5HSI - chains A and B; structure by X-ray diffraction, 1.73 A resolution.

== Chain A (and B) ==
Molecule: Putative decarboxylase
Organism: Lactobacillus brevis
Notes: EC 4.1.1.25; chain B of this document is another copy of the same molecule, construct and numbering; everything in this record applies to it too
UniProt: J7GQ11 (J7GQ11_LACBR); residue numbers follow UniProt; this construct covers 1-626
Amino-acid sequence (634 residues; each row starts with the number of its first residue):
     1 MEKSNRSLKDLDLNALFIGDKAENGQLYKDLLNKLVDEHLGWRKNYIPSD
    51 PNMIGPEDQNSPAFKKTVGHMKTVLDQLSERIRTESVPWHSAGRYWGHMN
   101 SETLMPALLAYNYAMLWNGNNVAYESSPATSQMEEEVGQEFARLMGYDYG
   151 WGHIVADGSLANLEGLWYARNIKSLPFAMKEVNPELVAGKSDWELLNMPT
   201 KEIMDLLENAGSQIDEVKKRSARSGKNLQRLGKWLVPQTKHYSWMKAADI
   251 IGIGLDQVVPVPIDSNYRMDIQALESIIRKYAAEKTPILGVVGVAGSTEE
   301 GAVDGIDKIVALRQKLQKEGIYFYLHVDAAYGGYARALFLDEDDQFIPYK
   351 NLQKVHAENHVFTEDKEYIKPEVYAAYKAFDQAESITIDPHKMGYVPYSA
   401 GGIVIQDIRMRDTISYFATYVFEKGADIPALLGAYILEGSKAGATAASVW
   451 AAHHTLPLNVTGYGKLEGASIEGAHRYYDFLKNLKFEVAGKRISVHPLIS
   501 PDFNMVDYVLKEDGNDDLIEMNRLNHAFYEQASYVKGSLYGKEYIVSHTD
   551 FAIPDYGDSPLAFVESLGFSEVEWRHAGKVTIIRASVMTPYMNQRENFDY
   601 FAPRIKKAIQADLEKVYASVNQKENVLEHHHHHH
Not modelled in the structure: 1-6, 419-430, 621-634 (chain B: 1-5, 46-48, 418-430, 619-634)
Differences from the reference sequence: expression tag (627-634)
Reported in the primary citation:
  - conformationally variable residues (order/disorder transition): Ser415 to Leu431
  - mutagenesis - Y420A, Y420F: abolished catalytic activity
  - mutagenesis - H241N, H241Q, Y398A, S586G, S586T: decreased catalytic activity on tyrosine
  - mutagenesis - H98A, S101A, G296F, Y331A, H391A, P397A: decreased catalytic activity
  - specificity-determining residues: Val294 to Glu299
  - mutagenesis - S586A (2-fold): increased catalytic activity
  - mutagenesis - H241A, H241D, H241F, H241R, H241W: abolished catalytic activity on tyrosine
  - mutagenesis - Y398A: decreased catalytic activity on DOPA

== Interface between chain A and chain B ==
Pairs across the interface (294; chain A residue first):
  Asp10(A) - Ala63(B)
  Leu11(A) - Thr67(B)
  Asp12(A) - Ala63(B)
  Asp12(A) - Phe64(B)
  Asp12(A) - Thr67(B)  hydrogen bond (backbone-side chain)
  Asn14(A) - Ile54(B)
  Asn14(A) - Phe64(B)
  Ala15(A) - Phe64(B)  hydrophobic
  Ala15(A) - Thr67(B)
  Ala15(A) - Val68(B)  hydrophobic
  Ala15(A) - Met71(B)
  Leu16(A) - Thr67(B)
  Ile18(A) - Leu40(B)  hydrophobic
  Ile18(A) - Arg43(B)
  Ile18(A) - Leu116(B)  hydrophobic
  Gly19(A) - Arg43(B)  hydrogen bond (backbone-side chain)
  Gly19(A) - Ile54(B)
  Asp20(A) - Arg43(B)
  Lys21(A) - Arg43(B)
  Lys21(A) - Lys44(B)
  Lys21(A) - Asn52(B)
  Ala22(A) - Leu40(B)
  Ala22(A) - Lys44(B)
  Glu23(A) - Asn52(B)
  Glu23(A) - Met53(B)
  Glu23(A) - Ile54(B)  hydrogen bond (side chain-backbone)
  Glu23(A) - Gln59(B)  hydrogen bond (backbone-side chain)
  Asn24(A) - Ile54(B)
  Asn24(A) - Gln59(B)  hydrogen bond
  Asn24(A) - Phe64(B)
  Gly25(A) - Leu40(B)
  Tyr28(A) - Leu116(B)
  Lys29(A) - Asn33(B)
  Lys29(A) - Asp37(B)  salt bridge
  Leu31(A) - Met71(B)  hydrophobic
  Leu31(A) - Lys72(B)
  Leu32(A) - Leu32(B)  hydrophobic
  Leu32(A) - Val36(B)  hydrophobic
  Asn33(A) - Lys29(B)
  Asn33(A) - Asn33(B)  hydrogen bond
  Lys34(A) - Asp76(B)  salt bridge
  Val36(A) - Tyr28(B)  hydrophobic
  Val36(A) - Lys29(B)
  Val36(A) - Leu32(B)  hydrophobic
  Asp37(A) - Lys29(B)  salt bridge
  Glu38(A) - Ser79(B)  hydrogen bond
  Glu38(A) - Arg83(B)  salt bridge
  Leu40(A) - Ile18(B)  hydrophobic
  Leu40(A) - Ala22(B)
  Leu40(A) - Gly25(B)
  Trp42(A) - Arg83(B)  hydrogen bond (side chain-backbone)
  Trp42(A) - Ser86(B)
  Trp42(A) - Val87(B)
  Trp42(A) - Trp89(B)  hydrophobic
  Arg43(A) - Ile18(B)
  Arg43(A) - Gly19(B)  hydrogen bond (side chain-backbone)
  Arg43(A) - Asp20(B)
  Arg43(A) - Lys21(B)
  Arg43(A) - Ala22(B)
  Arg43(A) - Trp89(B)
  Arg43(A) - Glu102(B)  salt bridge
  Lys44(A) - Lys21(B)  hydrogen bond (backbone-side chain)
  Tyr46(A) - Arg83(B)  hydrogen bond (side chain-backbone)
  Tyr46(A) - Thr84(B)
  Tyr46(A) - Ser86(B)  hydrogen bond
  Tyr46(A) - Ser538(B)
  Tyr46(A) - Leu539(B)
  Ile47(A) - Pro88(B)  hydrophobic
  Ile47(A) - Leu539(B)
  Ile47(A) - Gly541(B)
  Ser49(A) - Arg94(B)  hydrogen bond
  Asp50(A) - Lys21(B)  salt bridge
  Asp50(A) - Ser91(B)
  Asp50(A) - Arg94(B)  hydrogen bond (backbone-side chain)
  Pro51(A) - Lys21(B)
  Pro51(A) - Phe601(B)
  Asn52(A) - Lys21(B)
  Asn52(A) - Glu23(B)
  Met53(A) - Glu23(B)  hydrogen bond (backbone-side chain)
  Met53(A) - Tyr591(B)  hydrophobic
  Met53(A) - Asn597(B)
  Ile54(A) - Asn14(B)
  Ile54(A) - Glu23(B)  hydrogen bond (backbone-side chain)
  Ile54(A) - Asn24(B)
  Ile54(A) - Tyr591(B)
  Gln59(A) - Glu23(B)  hydrogen bond (side chain-backbone)
  Gln59(A) - Asn24(B)  hydrogen bond
  Ser61(A) - Asp12(B)
  Ala63(A) - Asp10(B)
  Ala63(A) - Asp12(B)
  Phe64(A) - Asp12(B)
  Phe64(A) - Asn14(B)
  Phe64(A) - Ala15(B)  hydrophobic
  Phe64(A) - Asn24(B)
  Lys66(A) - Asp10(B)  salt bridge
  Thr67(A) - Asp10(B)
  Thr67(A) - Leu11(B)
  Thr67(A) - Asp12(B)  hydrogen bond (side chain-backbone)
  Thr67(A) - Ala15(B)
  Thr67(A) - Leu16(B)
  Val68(A) - Ala15(B)  hydrophobic
  Val68(A) - Leu27(B)  hydrophobic
  His70(A) - Leu11(B)
  His70(A) - His454(B)
  His70(A) - Thr455(B)  hydrogen bond (side chain-backbone)
  Met71(A) - Ala15(B)
  Met71(A) - Leu27(B)  hydrophobic
  Met71(A) - Leu31(B)  hydrophobic
  Met71(A) - Pro106(B)
  Val74(A) - Ala451(B)
  Val74(A) - His454(B)
  Val74(A) - Thr455(B)
  Leu75(A) - Pro106(B)
  Leu75(A) - Leu109(B)  hydrophobic
  Asp76(A) - Lys34(B)  salt bridge
  Gln77(A) - Trp450(B)
  Leu78(A) - Ala110(B)  hydrophobic
  Leu78(A) - Tyr113(B)  hydrophobic
  Leu78(A) - Met133(B)  hydrophobic
  Leu78(A) - Ala447(B)
  Leu78(A) - Trp450(B)  hydrophobic
  Ser79(A) - Leu35(B)
  Ser79(A) - Glu38(B)  hydrogen bond
  Ser79(A) - Tyr113(B)  hydrogen bond (backbone-side chain)
  Arg81(A) - Ala129(B)
  Arg81(A) - Gln132(B)  hydrogen bond
  Arg81(A) - Glu136(B)  salt bridge
  Arg81(A) - Trp450(B)
  Ile82(A) - Tyr113(B)  hydrophobic
  Ile82(A) - Ala114(B)  hydrophobic
  Ile82(A) - Trp117(B)  hydrophobic
  Ile82(A) - Ala129(B)  hydrophobic
  Arg83(A) - Glu38(B)
  Arg83(A) - Trp42(B)
  Arg83(A) - Tyr113(B)  hydrogen bond
  Arg83(A) - Trp117(B)
  Glu85(A) - Pro128(B)
  Glu85(A) - Ala129(B)
  Glu85(A) - Gln132(B)  hydrogen bond
  Ser86(A) - Trp42(B)
  Ser86(A) - Trp117(B)  hydrogen bond
  Val87(A) - Glu125(B)
  Pro88(A) - Trp42(B)  hydrophobic
  Trp89(A) - Trp42(B)  hydrophobic
  Trp89(A) - Arg43(B)
  Trp89(A) - Leu116(B)
  Arg94(A) - Asp50(B)  salt bridge
  Met99(A) - Ser126(B)
  Asn100(A) - Asn118(B)
  Ser101(A) - Trp117(B)  hydrogen bond (side chain-backbone)
  Glu102(A) - Arg43(B)  salt bridge
  Thr103(A) - Asn118(B)
  Pro106(A) - Met71(B)
  Leu108(A) - Met115(B)  hydrophobic
  Leu109(A) - Leu75(B)  hydrophobic
  Ala110(A) - Leu78(B)  hydrophobic
  Tyr111(A) - Tyr111(B)  hydrogen bond
  Tyr111(A) - Met115(B)  hydrophobic
  Tyr111(A) - Tyr398(B)
  Asn112(A) - Met115(B)  hydrogen bond
  Tyr113(A) - Leu78(B)  hydrophobic
  Tyr113(A) - Ser79(B)  hydrogen bond
  Tyr113(A) - Arg83(B)
  Ala114(A) - Ile82(B)  hydrophobic
  Met115(A) - Leu108(B)
  Met115(A) - Tyr111(B)  hydrophobic
  Met115(A) - Asn112(B)
  Leu116(A) - Ile18(B)  hydrophobic
  Leu116(A) - Tyr28(B)
  Leu116(A) - Trp89(B)
  Trp117(A) - Ile82(B)  hydrophobic
  Trp117(A) - Arg83(B)
  Trp117(A) - Trp89(B)
  Trp117(A) - Ser101(B)
  Asn118(A) - Ser101(B)  hydrogen bond (side chain-backbone)
  Asn118(A) - Thr103(B)
  Asn118(A) - Pro397(B)
  Asn118(A) - Tyr398(B)  hydrogen bond (side chain-backbone)
  Asn120(A) - Tyr398(B)
  Ala123(A) - Met99(B)  hydrophobic
  Glu125(A) - Val87(B)
  Glu125(A) - Met99(B)
  Ser126(A) - Met99(B)
  Pro128(A) - Glu85(B)
  Ala129(A) - Arg81(B)
  Ala129(A) - Ile82(B)  hydrophobic
  Ala129(A) - Glu85(B)  hydrogen bond (backbone-backbone)
  Met133(A) - Leu78(B)  hydrophobic
  Met133(A) - Arg81(B)
  Met133(A) - Ile82(B)  hydrophobic
  Glu136(A) - Arg81(B)  salt bridge
  Ala156(A) - Ala156(B)  hydrophobic
  Asp157(A) - Glu438(B)
  Asp157(A) - Gly439(B)  hydrogen bond (side chain-backbone)
  Asp157(A) - Ser440(B)
  Ser159(A) - Glu438(B)
  Ser159(A) - Gly439(B)  hydrogen bond (side chain-backbone)
  Leu160(A) - Leu160(B)  hydrophobic
  Leu160(A) - Glu438(B)
  Trp167(A) - Asp249(B)  hydrogen bond
  Trp167(A) - Ile250(B)  hydrophobic
  Arg170(A) - Asp249(B)  salt bridge
  Arg170(A) - Ile250(B)  hydrogen bond (side chain-backbone)
  Arg223(A) - Asp249(B)
  Arg223(A) - Gly254(B)
  Arg223(A) - Leu255(B)  hydrogen bond (backbone-backbone)
  Ser224(A) - Gln229(B)  hydrogen bond (backbone-side chain)
  Ser224(A) - Ile253(B)
  Ser224(A) - Gly254(B)
  Ser224(A) - Asp256(B)
  Gly225(A) - Gln229(B)
  Gly225(A) - Gly252(B)
  Gly225(A) - Gly254(B)
  Lys226(A) - Gln229(B)
  Lys226(A) - Asp256(B)  salt bridge
  Leu228(A) - Gly252(B)
  Gln229(A) - Ser224(B)  hydrogen bond (side chain-backbone)
  Gln229(A) - Gly225(B)
  Gln229(A) - Lys226(B)  hydrogen bond
  Tyr242(A) - Tyr416(B)
  Tyr242(A) - Phe417(B)  hydrogen bond (side chain-backbone)
  Met245(A) - Tyr416(B)
  Lys246(A) - Tyr416(B)
  Lys246(A) - Ile436(B)  hydrogen bond (side chain-backbone)
  Lys246(A) - Leu437(B)  hydrogen bond (side chain-backbone)
  Lys246(A) - Glu438(B)  hydrogen bond (side chain-backbone)
  Asp249(A) - Trp167(B)  hydrogen bond
  Asp249(A) - Arg170(B)  salt bridge
  Asp249(A) - Arg223(B)  salt bridge
  Asp249(A) - Tyr416(B)  hydrogen bond
  Ile250(A) - Trp167(B)  hydrophobic
  Ile250(A) - Arg170(B)
  Ile250(A) - Ile250(B)
  Ile250(A) - Ile251(B)
  Ile250(A) - Leu437(B)  hydrophobic
  Ile251(A) - Ile250(B)
  Gly252(A) - Gly225(B)
  Gly252(A) - Leu228(B)
  Gly252(A) - Ile251(B)
  Gly254(A) - Arg223(B)
  Gly254(A) - Ser224(B)
  Gly254(A) - Gly225(B)
  Leu255(A) - Arg223(B)  hydrogen bond (backbone-backbone)
  Leu255(A) - Tyr416(B)
  His391(A) - Ser440(B)
  Pro397(A) - Met115(B)  hydrophobic
  Pro397(A) - Asn118(B)
  Tyr398(A) - Tyr111(B)
  Tyr398(A) - Asn118(B)  hydrogen bond (backbone-side chain)
  Tyr398(A) - Asn120(B)
  Tyr398(A) - Ala442(B)
  Ser399(A) - Ser440(B)
  Ser399(A) - Lys441(B)
  Ser399(A) - Ala442(B)  hydrogen bond (side chain-backbone)
  Tyr416(A) - Tyr242(B)
  Tyr416(A) - Met245(B)
  Tyr416(A) - Lys246(B)
  Tyr416(A) - Asp249(B)  hydrogen bond
  Phe417(A) - Tyr242(B)  hydrogen bond (backbone-side chain)
  Ala418(A) - Tyr242(B)
  Ile436(A) - Lys246(B)  hydrogen bond (backbone-side chain)
  Leu437(A) - Leu160(B)  hydrophobic
  Leu437(A) - Lys246(B)  hydrogen bond (backbone-side chain)
  Leu437(A) - Ile250(B)  hydrophobic
  Glu438(A) - Asp157(B)
  Glu438(A) - Ser159(B)
  Glu438(A) - Leu160(B)
  Glu438(A) - Lys246(B)  hydrogen bond (backbone-side chain)
  Gly439(A) - Asp157(B)  hydrogen bond (backbone-side chain)
  Gly439(A) - Ser159(B)  hydrogen bond (backbone-side chain)
  Ser440(A) - Asp157(B)
  Ser440(A) - His391(B)
  Ser440(A) - Ser399(B)
  Lys441(A) - Ser399(B)
  Ala442(A) - Tyr398(B)
  Ala442(A) - Ser399(B)  hydrogen bond (backbone-side chain)
  Ala447(A) - Leu78(B)
  Trp450(A) - Leu78(B)  hydrophobic
  Trp450(A) - Arg81(B)
  Ala451(A) - Val74(B)
  His454(A) - His70(B)
  His454(A) - Val74(B)
  Thr455(A) - His70(B)  hydrogen bond (backbone-side chain)
  Thr455(A) - Val74(B)
  Lys536(A) - Tyr124(B)
  Glu543(A) - Asp50(B)
  Tyr591(A) - Met53(B)
  Tyr591(A) - Ile54(B)
  Met592(A) - Met53(B)  hydrophobic
  Asn597(A) - Met53(B)
  Tyr600(A) - Asp50(B)
  Tyr600(A) - Pro51(B)
  Phe601(A) - Asp50(B)
  Phe601(A) - Met53(B)  hydrophobic
Other interface residues (no listed pair), chain A (149 interface residues in all): Leu8, Leu27, Leu35, Asn45, Asp58, Lys72, His98, Met105, Gly119, Tyr124, Thr130, Gln132, Leu163, Asn171, Lys219, Ile253, Gly433, Tyr529
Other interface residues (no listed pair), chain B (148 interface residues in all): Leu8, His39, Ser49, Asp58, Ser61, Lys66, Gln77, Ala92, Tyr95, His98, Met105, Gly119, Thr130, Asn171, Gly433, Lys536, Met592, Tyr600

== Overview ==
149 residues of chain A face 148 of chain B across their interface, with 59 hydrogen bonds and 16 salt
bridges. Polar contacts include Lys29(A)-Asp37(B), Lys34(A)-Asp76(B) and Glu38(A)-Arg83(B). From the paper:
H98A, S101A and G296F of chain A, among others, reduce catalytic activity; the specificity determinant
Val294(A); 19 substitutions were tested in all.
Both chains are Putative decarboxylase (Lactobacillus brevis). Entry 5HSI (Crystal structure of tyrosine
decarboxylase at 1.73 Angstroms resolution) was determined by X-ray diffraction (same publication as 5HSJ).
